Entry 8TDX (X-ray diffraction, 2.09 A resolution); this record covers chains A and D of the 3 polymer chains in the assembly.

Chain A:
Molecule: TRNM-b.01 Fab Heavy Chain
From: Macaca mulatta
Notes: antibody fragment or engineered binder
Chain sequence (227 residues; row label = number of the first residue in the row):
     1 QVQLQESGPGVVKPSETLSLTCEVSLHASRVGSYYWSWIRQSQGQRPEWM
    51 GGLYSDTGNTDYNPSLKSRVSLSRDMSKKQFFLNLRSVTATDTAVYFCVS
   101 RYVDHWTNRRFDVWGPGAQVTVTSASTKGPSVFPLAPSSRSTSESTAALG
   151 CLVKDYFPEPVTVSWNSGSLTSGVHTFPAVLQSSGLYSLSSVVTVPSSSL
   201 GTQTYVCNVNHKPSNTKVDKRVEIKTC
Unresolved in the structure: 1, 27-29
Disulfide bonds: Cys22-Cys98, Cys151-Cys207

Chain D:
Molecule: TRNM-b.01 Fab Light Chain
From: Macaca mulatta
Notes: antibody fragment or engineered binder
Chain sequence (213 residues; row label = number of the first residue in the row):
     1 DIQMTQSPSSLSASVGDRVTVTCRASLDINKDLNWYQQKPGKAPALLIYA
    51 ASTLQTGVSSRFSGSGSGTQFTLTISSLQPEDFATYYCLQDYSFPLTFGG
   101 GTKIDLKRTVAAPSVFIFPPSEDQVKSGTVSVVCLLNNFYPREASVKWKV
   151 DGALKTGNSQESVTEQDSKDNTYSLSSTLTLSSTEYQSHKVYACEVTHQG
   201 LSSPVTKSFNRAA
Unresolved in the structure: 212-213
Disulfide bonds: Cys23-Cys88, Cys134-Cys194

Chain A / chain D interface:
Contacting residue pairs (61):
  Tyr35(A) with Phe94(D)
  Ile39(A) with Phe98(D), hydrophobic
  Gln41(A) with Gln38(D), hydrogen bond; Tyr87(D), hydrogen bond
  Gln45(A) with Tyr87(D)
  Arg46(A) with Met4(D); Tyr87(D); Phe98(D), hydrogen bond (side chain-backbone); Gly99(D); Gly100(D)
  Pro47(A) with Tyr87(D); Phe98(D)
  Trp49(A) with Phe94(D), hydrophobic; Pro95(D), hydrophobic; Leu96(D)
  Asp61(A) with Phe94(D)
  Asn63(A) with Pro95(D)
  Pro64(A) with Asp1(D); Pro95(D)
  Phe97(A) with Ala43(D), hydrophobic
  Arg101(A) with Asp91(D), salt bridge
  Arg110(A) with Asn34(D); Tyr49(D); Asp91(D), salt bridge
  Phe111(A) with Gln55(D)
  Asp112(A) with Tyr36(D), hydrogen bond; Leu46(D)
  Trp114(A) with Tyr36(D), hydrophobic; Ala43(D), hydrophobic; Pro44(D)
  Gly115(A) with Ala43(D)
  Phe133(A) with Gln124(D)
  Pro134(A) with Ser121(D)
  Leu135(A) with Phe118(D)
  Ala136(A) with Phe118(D)
  Thr146(A) with Phe116(D)
  Ala148(A) with Phe116(D), hydrophobic; Phe118(D)
  Leu149(A) with Phe118(D), hydrophobic
  Leu152(A) with Gln124(D); Ser131(D)
  Lys154(A) with Gln124(D); Thr129(D)
  His175(A) with Asn137(D); Asn138(D), hydrogen bond; Ser174(D), hydrogen bond
  Phe177(A) with Leu135(D), hydrophobic; Ser162(D); Thr164(D); Ser174(D); Leu175(D), hydrophobic; Ser176(D)
  Pro178(A) with Ser162(D); Val163(D)
  Val180(A) with Gln160(D); Ser162(D)
  Gln182(A) with Gln160(D), hydrogen bond
  Ser190(A) with Val133(D)
  Val192(A) with Leu135(D), hydrophobic
  Thr194(A) with Asn137(D)
  Lys225(A) with Glu122(D), salt bridge
Interface residues without a listed pair, chain A (41 interface residues in all): Glu48, Asn108, Arg109, Pro137, Ala147, Thr176
Interface residues without a listed pair, chain D (42 interface residues in all): Lys42, Thr56, Leu89, Asp123, Asp167, Thr180

In short:
41 residues of chain A face 42 of chain D across their interface; the contacts include 7 hydrogen bonds and 3
salt bridges. Polar pairs include Arg101(A)-Asp91(D), Arg110(A)-Asp91(D) and Lys225(A)-Glu122(D).
Chain A is TRNM-b.01 Fab Heavy Chain and chain D is TRNM-b.01 Fab Light Chain, both from Macaca mulatta; the
structure, TRNM-b.01 in complex with HIV Env fusion peptide, was determined by X-ray diffraction together with
8TE7, 8TJR, 8TJS, 8TKC, 8TL2, 8TL4 and 5 further entries from the same study.
